8EYQ - chains H and A of the 18 polymer chains in the assembly; structure by electron microscopy, 3.30 A resolution.

Chain H:
Molecule: 30S ribosomal protein S8
Organism: Escherichia coli
Reference sequence: D7XKZ3 (D7XKZ3_ECOLX); residues 1-130 here = UniProt positions 1-130
Amino-acid sequence (130 residues; each row starts with the number of its first residue):
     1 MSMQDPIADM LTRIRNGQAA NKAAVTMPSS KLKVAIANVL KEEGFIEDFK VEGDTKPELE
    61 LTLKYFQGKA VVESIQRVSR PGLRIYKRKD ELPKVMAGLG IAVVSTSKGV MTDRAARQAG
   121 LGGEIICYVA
Not modelled in the structure: 1

Chain A:
Molecule: 16S_rRNA
Organism: Escherichia coli
Sequence (1540 nucleotides; row label = number of the first residue in the row):
     1 AAAUUGAAGA GUUUGAUCAU GGCUCAGAUU GAACGCUGGC GGCAGGCCUA ACACAUGCAA
    61 GUCGAACGGU AACAGGAAGA AGCUUGCUUC UUUGCUGACG AGUGGCGGAC GGGUGAGUAA
   121 UGUCUGGGAA ACUGCCUGAU GGAGGGGGAU AACUACUGGA AACGGUAGCU AAUACCGCAU
   181 AACGUCGCAA GACCAAAGAG GGGGACCUUC GGGCCUCUUG CCAUCGGAUG UGCCCAGAUG
   241 GGAUUAGCUA GUAGGUGGGG UAACGGCUCA CCUAGGCGAC GAUCCCUAGC UGGUCUGAGA
   301 GGAUGACCAG CCACACUGGA ACUGAGACAC GGUCCAGACU CCUACGGGAG GCAGCAGUGG
   361 GGAAUAUUGC ACAAUGGGCG CAAGCCUGAU GCAGCCAUGC CGCGUGUAUG AAGAAGGCCU
   421 UCGGGUUGUA AAGUACUUUC AGCGGGGAGG AAGGGAGUAA AGUUAAUACC UUUGCUCAUU
   481 GACGUUACCC GCAGAAGAAG CACCGGCUAA CUCCGUGCCA GCAGCCGCGG UAAUACGGAG
   541 GGUGCAAGCG UUAAUCGGAA UUACUGGGCG UAAAGCGCAC GCAGGCGGUU UGUUAAGUCA
   601 GAUGUGAAAU CCCCGGGCUC AACCUGGGAA CUGCAUCUGA UACUGGCAAG CUUGAGUCUC
   661 GUAGAGGGGG GUAGAAUUCC AGGUGUAGCG GUGAAAUGCG UAGAGAUCUG GAGGAAUACC
   721 GGUGGCGAAG GCGGCCCCCU GGACGAAGAC UGACGCUCAG GUGCGAAAGC GUGGGGAGCA
   781 AACAGGAUUA GAUACCCUGG UAGUCCACGC CGUAAACGAU GUCGACUUGG AGGUUGUGCC
   841 CUUGAGGCGU GGCUUCCGGA GCUAACGCGU UAAGUCGACC GCCUGGGGAG UACGGCCGCA
   901 AGGUUAAAAC UCAAAUGAAU UGACGGGGGC CCGCACAAGC GGUGGAGCAU GUGGUUUAAU
   961 UCGAUGCAAC GCGAAGAACC UUACCUGGUC UUGACAUCCA CGGAAGUUUU CAGAGAUGAG
  1021 AAUGUGCCUU CGGGAACCGU GAGACAGGUG CUGCAUGGCU GUCGUCAGCU CGUGUUGUGA
  1081 AAUGUUGGGU UAAGUCCCGC AACGAGCGCA ACCCUUAUCC UUUGUUGCCA GCGGUCCGGC
  1141 CGGGAACUCA AAGGAGACUG CCAGUGAUAA ACUGGAGGAA GGUGGGGAUG ACGUCAAGUC
  1201 AUCAUGGCCC UUACGACCAG GGCUACACAC GUGCUACAAU GGCGCAUACA AAGAGAAGCG
  1261 ACCUCGCGAG AGCAAGCGGA CCUCAUAAAG UGCGUCGUAG UCCGGAUUGG AGUCUGCAAC
  1321 UCGACUCCAU GAAGUCGGAA UCGCUAGUAA UCGUGGAUCA GAAUGCCACG GUGAAUACGU
  1381 UCCCGGGCCU UGUACACACC GCCCGUCACA CCAUGGGAGU GGGUUGCAAA AGAAGUAGGU
  1441 AGCUUAACCU UCGGGAGGGC GCUUACCACU UUGUGAUUCA UGACUGGGGU GAAGUCGUAA
  1501 CAAGGUAACC GUAGGGGAAC CUGCGGUUGG AUCACCUCCU
Not modelled in the structure: 1401-1407, 1494-1501
Modified positions: 2MG (2N-methylguanosine-5'-monophosphate) at position 1207
From the paper describing this entry:
  - conformationally variable residues (order/disorder transition): C1397 to C1400, A1502 to G1505

Interface between chain H and chain A:
Contacting residue pairs (51; chain H residue first):
  Ser2(H) - C756(A)  hydrogen bond to the sugar
  Ser2(H) - C823(A)  hydrogen bond to the sugar
  Ser2(H) - G824(A)  hydrogen bond to the sugar
  Met3(H) - G587(A)  sugar contact
  Gln4(H) - C586(A)  hydrogen bond to the sugar
  Gln4(H) - G755(A)  base contact
  Gln4(H) - A878(A)  sugar contact
  Asp5(H) - G877(A)  sugar contact
  Ala8(H) - C876(A)  sugar contact
  Asp9(H) - A825(A)  sugar contact
  Thr12(H) - U875(A)  base contact
  Thr12(H) - C876(A)  hydrogen bond to the sugar
  Arg13(H) - A825(A)  hydrogen bond to the sugar
  Arg13(H) - C826(A)  sugar contact
  Arg15(H) - U875(A)  hydrogen bond to the sugar
  Arg15(H) - C876(A)  phosphate contact
  Asn16(H) - C826(A)  hydrogen bond to the base
  Asn16(H) - G874(A)  base contact
  Asn16(H) - U875(A)  hydrogen bond to the base
  Ala20(H) - U827(A)  sugar contact
  Lys22(H) - U827(A)  salt bridge to the phosphate
  Ser30(H) - U589(A)  phosphate contact
  Lys31(H) - U590(A)  hydrogen bond to the phosphate
  Lys31(H) - U591(A)  salt bridge to the phosphate
  Lys56(H) - U652(A)  phosphate contact
  Lys56(H) - U653(A)  salt bridge to the phosphate
  Arg80(H) - G877(A)  phosphate contact
  Arg80(H) - A878(A)  salt bridge to the phosphate
  Pro81(H) - C586(A)  phosphate contact
  Pro81(H) - G587(A)  phosphate contact
  Pro81(H) - A878(A)  phosphate contact
  Gly82(H) - A878(A)  hydrogen bond to the phosphate
  Arg84(H) - G587(A)  salt bridge to the phosphate
  Tyr86(H) - G597(A)  hydrogen bond to the base
  Tyr86(H) - U598(A)  phosphate contact
  Lys87(H) - C599(A)  sugar contact
  Arg88(H) - C599(A)  phosphate contact
  Arg88(H) - A600(A)  salt bridge to the phosphate
  Lys89(H) - C599(A)  phosphate contact
  Lys89(H) - A600(A)  hydrogen bond to the phosphate
  Ser105(H) - A642(A)  hydrogen bond to the base
  Ser105(H) - C643(A)  sugar contact
  Thr106(H) - A642(A)  base contact
  Ser107(H) - A640(A)  hydrogen bond to the sugar
  Ser107(H) - U641(A)  sugar contact
  Ser107(H) - A642(A)  base contact
  Lys108(H) - A640(A)  sugar contact
  Gly109(H) - A642(A)  sugar contact
  Gly120(H) - A600(A)  sugar contact
  Gly122(H) - C599(A)  sugar contact
  Glu124(H) - C643(A)  hydrogen bond to the sugar
Also at the interface, not in a pair above, chain H (36 interface residues in all): Pro6, Leu32, Thr55, Val110, Leu121
Also at the interface, not in a pair above, chain A (31 interface residues in all): G601, U644, U828, C879

Overview:
Chain H and chain A form an interface of 36 and 31 residues respectively; the contacts include 16 hydrogen
bonds and 6 salt bridges. Polar contacts include Asn16(H)-C826(A), Asn16(H)-U875(A) and Tyr86(H)-G597(A). From
the paper: conformational variability at C1397(A) and A1502(A).
Here chain H is 30S ribosomal protein S8 and chain A is 16S_rRNA, both from Escherichia coli. Entry 8EYQ
(30S_delta_ksgA_h44_inactive_conformation) was determined by electron microscopy, deposited together with
8EYT.
